PDB entry 8TAN | electron microscopy, 3.05 A resolution | chains A and B of the 3 polymer chains in the assembly

== Chain A ==
Molecule: Insulin-like growth factor 1 receptor
Organism: Homo sapiens
Notes: EC 2.7.10.1
UniProt: P08069 (IGF1R_HUMAN); the construct has insertions or renumbered stretches relative to UniProt, so the offset changes along the chain: 1-648 = UniProt 31-678; 651-707 = UniProt 679-735; 741-905 = UniProt 771-935
Amino-acid sequence (952 residues; numbered 1 to 952 plus 35 insertion-coded residues; 35 numbers in that range are skipped by the numbering (no residue carries them; nothing is unmodelled there); the number before each row is that of its first residue; a row labelled like 707A-707Z holds insertion residues (707A, then the next letters in order)):
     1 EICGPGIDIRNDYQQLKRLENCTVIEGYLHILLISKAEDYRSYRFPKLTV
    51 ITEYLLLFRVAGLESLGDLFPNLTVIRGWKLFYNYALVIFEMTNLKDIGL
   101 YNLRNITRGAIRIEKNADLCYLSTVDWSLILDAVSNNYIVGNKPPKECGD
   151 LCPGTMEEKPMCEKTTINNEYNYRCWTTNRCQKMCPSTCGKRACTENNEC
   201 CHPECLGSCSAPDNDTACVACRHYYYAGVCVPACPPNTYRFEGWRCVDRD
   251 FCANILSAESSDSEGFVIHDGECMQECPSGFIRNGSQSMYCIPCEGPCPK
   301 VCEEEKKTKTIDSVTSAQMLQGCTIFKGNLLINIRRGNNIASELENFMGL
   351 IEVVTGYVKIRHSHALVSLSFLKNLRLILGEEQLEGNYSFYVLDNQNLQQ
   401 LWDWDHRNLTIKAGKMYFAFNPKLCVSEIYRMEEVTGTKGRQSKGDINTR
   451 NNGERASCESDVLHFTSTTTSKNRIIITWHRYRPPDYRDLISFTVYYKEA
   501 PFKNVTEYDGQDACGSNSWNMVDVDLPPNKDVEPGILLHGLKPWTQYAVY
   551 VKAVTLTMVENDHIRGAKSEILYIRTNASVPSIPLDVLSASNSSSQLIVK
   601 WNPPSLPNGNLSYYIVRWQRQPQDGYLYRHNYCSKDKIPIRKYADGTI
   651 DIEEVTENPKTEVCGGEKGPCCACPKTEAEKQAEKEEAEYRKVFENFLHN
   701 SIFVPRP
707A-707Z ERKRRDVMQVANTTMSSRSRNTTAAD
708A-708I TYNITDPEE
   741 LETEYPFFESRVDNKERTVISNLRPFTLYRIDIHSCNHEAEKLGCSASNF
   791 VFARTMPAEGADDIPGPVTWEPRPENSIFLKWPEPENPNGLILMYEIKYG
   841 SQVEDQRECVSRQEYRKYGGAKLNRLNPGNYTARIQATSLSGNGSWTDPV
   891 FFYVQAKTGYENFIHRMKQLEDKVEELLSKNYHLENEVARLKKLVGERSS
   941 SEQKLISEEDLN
Unresolved in the structure: 258-263, 651-674, 707A-707Z, 708A-708I, 897-952
Differences from the reference sequence: expression tag (906-952)
Swiss-Prot annotation at these positions:
  - glycosylation (N-linked (GlcNAc...) asparagine): Asn21, Asn72, Asn105, Asn214, Asn284, Asn387, Asn408, Asn504, Asn577, Asn592, Asn610, Asn707L, Asn707U, Asn708C, Asn870, Asn883
Disulfides: Cys3-Cys22, Cys120-Cys148, Cys152-Cys175, Cys162-Cys181, Cys185-Cys194, Cys189-Cys200, Cys201-Cys209, Cys205-Cys218, Cys221-Cys230, Cys234-Cys246, Cys252-Cys273, Cys277-Cys291, Cys294-Cys298, Cys302-Cys323, Cys425-Cys458, Cys633-Cys849, Cys776-Cys785
Covalently attached groups: N-acetylglucosamine (NAG) linked to Asn21, Asn387, Asn408, Asn504, Asn577, Asn592, Asn610; glycan linked to Asn105

== Chain B ==
Molecule: Insulin-like growth factor 1 receptor
Organism: Homo sapiens
Notes: EC 2.7.10.1
UniProt: P08069 (IGF1R_HUMAN); the construct has insertions or renumbered stretches relative to UniProt, so the offset changes along the chain: 1-641 = UniProt 31-671; 644-707 = UniProt 672-735; 741-905 = UniProt 771-935
Amino-acid sequence (952 residues; numbered 1 to 952 plus 35 insertion-coded residues; 35 numbers in that range are skipped by the numbering (no residue carries them; nothing is unmodelled there); the number before each row is that of its first residue; a row labelled like 707A-707Z holds insertion residues (707A, then the next letters in order)):
     1 EICGPGIDIRNDYQQLKRLENCTVIEGYLHILLISKAEDYRSYRFPKLTV
    51 ITEYLLLFRVAGLESLGDLFPNLTVIRGWKLFYNYALVIFEMTNLKDIGL
   101 YNLRNITRGAIRIEKNADLCYLSTVDWSLILDAVSNNYIVGNKPPKECGD
   151 LCPGTMEEKPMCEKTTINNEYNYRCWTTNRCQKMCPSTCGKRACTENNEC
   201 CHPECLGSCSAPDNDTACVACRHYYYAGVCVPACPPNTYRFEGWRCVDRD
   251 FCANILSAESSDSEGFVIHDGECMQECPSGFIRNGSQSMYCIPCEGPCPK
   301 VCEEEKKTKTIDSVTSAQMLQGCTIFKGNLLINIRRGNNIASELENFMGL
   351 IEVVTGYVKIRHSHALVSLSFLKNLRLILGEEQLEGNYSFYVLDNQNLQQ
   401 LWDWDHRNLTIKAGKMYFAFNPKLCVSEIYRMEEVTGTKGRQSKGDINTR
   451 NNGERASCESDVLHFTSTTTSKNRIIITWHRYRPPDYRDLISFTVYYKEA
   501 PFKNVTEYDGQDACGSNSWNMVDVDLPPNKDVEPGILLHGLKPWTQYAVY
   551 VKAVTLTMVENDHIRGAKSEILYIRTNASVPSIPLDVLSASNSSSQLIVK
   601 WNPPSLPNGNLSYYIVRWQRQPQDGYLYRHNYCSKDKIPIR
   644 KYADGTIDIEEVTENPKTEVCGGEKGPCCACPKTEAEKQAEKEEAEYRKV
   694 FENFLHNSIFVPRP
707A-707Z ERKRRDVMQVANTTMSSRSRNTTAAD
708A-708I TYNITDPEE
   741 LETEYPFFESRVDNKERTVISNLRPFTLYRIDIHSCNHEAEKLGCSASNF
   791 VFARTMPAEGADDIPGPVTWEPRPENSIFLKWPEPENPNGLILMYEIKYG
   841 SQVEDQRECVSRQEYRKYGGAKLNRLNPGNYTARIQATSLSGNGSWTDPV
   891 FFYVQAKTGYENFIHRMKQLEDKVEELLSKNYHLENEVARLKKLVGERSS
   941 SEQKLISEEDLN
Unresolved in the structure: 257-263, 295-296, 556-563, 644-675, 707A-707Z, 708A-708I, 897-952
Differences from the reference sequence: expression tag (906-952)
Swiss-Prot annotation at these positions:
  - glycosylation (N-linked (GlcNAc...) asparagine): Asn21, Asn72, Asn105, Asn214, Asn284, Asn387, Asn408, Asn504, Asn577, Asn592, Asn610, Asn707L, Asn707U, Asn708C, Asn870, Asn883
Disulfides: Cys3-Cys22, Cys120-Cys148, Cys152-Cys175, Cys162-Cys181, Cys185-Cys194, Cys189-Cys200, Cys201-Cys209, Cys205-Cys218, Cys221-Cys230, Cys234-Cys246, Cys252-Cys273, Cys277-Cys291, Cys294-Cys298, Cys302-Cys323, Cys425-Cys458, Cys633-Cys849, Cys776-Cys785
Covalently attached groups: N-acetylglucosamine (NAG) linked to Asn21, Asn105, Asn214, Asn504, Asn592, Asn610

== How chain A and chain B interact ==
Pairs across the interface - 140 pairs, chain A then chain B:
  Arg10(A) - Phe697(B)
  Leu32(A) - Phe697(B)  hydrophobic
  Leu33(A) - Phe697(B)
  Leu56(A) - Phe694(B)  hydrophobic
  Leu56(A) - Phe697(B)  hydrophobic
  Phe58(A) - Phe694(B)  hydrophobic
  Phe58(A) - Phe697(B)  hydrophobic
  Phe58(A) - Leu698(B)  hydrophobic
  Arg59(A) - Leu698(B)
  Arg59(A) - Ser788(B)  hydrogen bond (side chain-backbone)
  Arg59(A) - Phe790(B)
  Phe82(A) - Tyr690(B)  hydrophobic
  Phe82(A) - Val693(B)  hydrophobic
  Phe82(A) - Phe694(B)  hydrophobic
  Tyr83(A) - Glu689(B)
  Phe90(A) - Tyr690(B)
  Phe90(A) - Arg691(B)
  Phe90(A) - Phe694(B)  hydrophobic
  Glu91(A) - Phe790(B)
  Arg112(A) - Glu687(B)  salt bridge
  Arg112(A) - Tyr690(B)
  Arg112(A) - Arg691(B)
  Glu114(A) - Tyr690(B)  hydrogen bond
  Glu114(A) - Arg691(B)  salt bridge
  Ala117(A) - Phe792(B)  hydrophobic
  Asp118(A) - Asp624(B)
  Tyr138(A) - Arg691(B)
  Lys143(A) - Asp624(B)  salt bridge
  Glu147(A) - Tyr626(B)  hydrogen bond (backbone-side chain)
  Cys148(A) - Tyr626(B)
  Gly149(A) - Tyr626(B)
  Leu151(A) - His630(B)
  Glu158(A) - Lys635(B)  salt bridge
  Asn169(A) - Arg641(B)
  Asn333(A) - Asp523(B)
  Arg335(A) - Met521(B)
  Arg335(A) - Asp523(B)  salt bridge
  Arg336(A) - Ser516(B)  hydrogen bond (side chain-backbone)
  Arg336(A) - Ser518(B)
  Arg336(A) - Asn520(B)  hydrogen bond
  Leu393(A) - Arg450(B)
  Asp394(A) - Arg450(B)
  Gln396(A) - Glu454(B)  hydrogen bond
  Phe420(A) - Asn448(B)
  Phe420(A) - Arg450(B)
  Phe420(A) - Asn451(B)
  Pro422(A) - Phe420(B)  hydrophobic
  Arg450(A) - Tyr388(B)
  Glu454(A) - Tyr417(B)  hydrogen bond
  Glu454(A) - Phe420(B)
  Arg455(A) - Phe420(B)
  Glu499(A) - Thr677(B)
  Ala513(A) - Cys514(B)
  Cys514(A) - Cys514(B)  hydrogen bond
  Lys542(A) - Thr677(B)  hydrogen bond
  Lys542(A) - Glu680(B)  salt bridge
  Glu560(A) - Arg361(B)
  Glu560(A) - His362(B)  salt bridge
  Tyr626(A) - Ile638(B)  hydrogen bond (side chain-backbone)
  Tyr626(A) - Ile640(B)
  Tyr632(A) - Lys637(B)  hydrogen bond (side chain-backbone)
  Tyr632(A) - Ile638(B)
  Lys635(A) - Tyr632(B)  hydrogen bond (side chain-backbone)
  Lys635(A) - Met834(B)
  Asp636(A) - Ile638(B)
  Ile638(A) - Leu833(B)  hydrophobic
  Ile638(A) - Met834(B)  hydrophobic
  Ile638(A) - Thr878(B)
  Pro639(A) - Tyr632(B)
  Ile640(A) - Ser879(B)
  Ile640(A) - Leu880(B)
  Ile640(A) - Ser881(B)
  Ile640(A) - Gly882(B)
  Arg641(A) - Asp624(B)  salt bridge
  Arg641(A) - Tyr626(B)  hydrogen bond
  Arg641(A) - Leu627(B)
  Arg641(A) - Phe766(B)
  Arg641(A) - Arg794(B)
  Arg641(A) - Leu880(B)  hydrogen bond (backbone-backbone)
  Lys642(A) - Arg794(B)
  Tyr643(A) - Ser591(B)
  Tyr643(A) - Arg794(B)
  Tyr643(A) - Thr795(B)
  Tyr643(A) - Met796(B)  hydrophobic
  Tyr643(A) - Pro797(B)
  Ala644(A) - Ser589(B)
  Ala644(A) - Ala590(B)
  Ala644(A) - Ser591(B)  hydrogen bond (backbone-backbone)
  Ala644(A) - Arg794(B)  hydrogen bond (backbone-backbone)
  Asp645(A) - Ser589(B)
  Thr647(A) - Ala590(B)
  Glu686(A) - Arg335(B)
  Glu686(A) - Arg336(B)
  Glu687(A) - Tyr138(B)  hydrogen bond (backbone-side chain)
  Glu687(A) - Val140(B)
  Glu687(A) - Arg336(B)
  Glu689(A) - Arg335(B)  salt bridge
  Tyr690(A) - Tyr83(B)
  Tyr690(A) - Asn84(B)
  Tyr690(A) - Tyr85(B)
  Tyr690(A) - Arg112(B)
  Tyr690(A) - Tyr138(B)  hydrophobic
  Tyr690(A) - Arg336(B)
  Arg691(A) - Glu114(B)  salt bridge
  Arg691(A) - Gly141(B)
  Val693(A) - Tyr83(B)
  Val693(A) - Arg335(B)
  Phe694(A) - Phe82(B)  hydrophobic
  Phe694(A) - Tyr83(B)  hydrophobic
  Phe694(A) - Tyr85(B)  hydrophobic
  Phe694(A) - Val88(B)  hydrophobic
  Phe694(A) - Phe90(B)  hydrophobic
  Phe694(A) - Arg112(B)
  Glu695(A) - Phe90(B)
  Glu695(A) - Lys115(B)  salt bridge
  Phe697(A) - Phe82(B)  hydrophobic
  Phe697(A) - Tyr83(B)  hydrophobic
  Leu698(A) - Phe82(B)  hydrophobic
  Leu698(A) - Phe90(B)  hydrophobic
  His699(A) - Phe58(B)
  Ser701(A) - Phe82(B)
  Ile702(A) - Arg10(B)  hydrogen bond (backbone-side chain)
  Ile702(A) - Leu32(B)  hydrophobic
  Ile702(A) - Phe58(B)  hydrophobic
  Phe703(A) - Leu33(B)  hydrophobic
  Leu768(A) - Arg641(B)
  Phe792(A) - Arg641(B)
  Glu836(A) - Lys635(B)  salt bridge
  Gln846(A) - Asn864(B)  hydrogen bond
  Gln846(A) - Arg865(B)  hydrogen bond
  Asn864(A) - Arg865(B)  hydrogen bond (side chain-backbone)
  Arg865(A) - Asn816(B)
  Arg865(A) - Arg865(B)  hydrogen bond (backbone-side chain)
  Arg865(A) - Asn867(B)  hydrogen bond
  Arg865(A) - Pro868(B)
  Asn867(A) - Glu815(B)  hydrogen bond
  Asn867(A) - Arg865(B)  hydrogen bond
  Tyr871(A) - Arg865(B)  hydrogen bond
  Gln876(A) - Lys635(B)
  Thr878(A) - Lys637(B)
Other interface residues (no listed pair), chain A (87 interface residues in all): His30, Lys36, Val88, Thr93, Lys115, Met558, His630, Gly646, Met834, Arg847, Leu866, Gly882
Other interface residues (no listed pair), chain B (95 interface residues in all): Leu56, Glu91, Asp312, Ser313, Thr315, Leu393, Ala419, Lys444, Asp446, Ala513, Asn517, Asp636, Ser701, Glu744, Arg770, Asn789, Ala793, Cys849

== In short ==
87 residues of chain A face 95 of chain B across their interface; the contacts include 26 hydrogen bonds and
12 salt bridges. Polar contacts include Arg112(A)-Glu687(B), Glu114(A)-Arg691(B) and Lys143(A)-Asp624(B).
Covalently linked N-acetylglucosamine: at Asn21(A), Asn387(A), Asn408(A), Asn504(A), Asn577(A) and Asn592(A)
and 1 more.
Both chains are Insulin-like growth factor 1 receptor (Homo sapiens). Entry 8TAN (CryoEM structure of
MFRV-VILP bound to IGF1Rzip) was determined by electron microscopy.
